Entry 1I5L (X-ray diffraction, 2.75 A resolution); this record covers chains B and C of the 8 polymer chains in the assembly.

== Chain B (and C) ==
Protein: Putative snrnp sm-like protein af-SM1
From: Archaeoglobus fulgidus
Notes: chain C of this document is another copy of the same molecule, construct and numbering; everything in this record applies to it too
UniProt: O29386 (RUXX_ARCFU); residues 1-77 here = UniProt positions 1-77
Amino-acid sequence (77 residues; each row starts with the number of its first residue):
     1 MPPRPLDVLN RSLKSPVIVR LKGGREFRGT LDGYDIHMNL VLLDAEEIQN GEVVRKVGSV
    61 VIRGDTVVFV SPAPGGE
Not modelled in the structure: 1-2, 76-77 (chain C: 75-77)
Small-molecule neighbours:
  - uridine (URI), molecule 1: I36, H37, M38, D65
  - uridine (URI), molecule 2: H37, N39, R63, G64, D65
Reported in the primary citation:
  - binding site for the 3-nt RNA strand: H37, M38, N39
  - binding site for the 3-nt RNA strand: R63, D65
  - specificity-determining residues: N39
  - specificity-determining residues: I36 (proposed by the authors, not directly observed)

== Interface between chain B and chain C ==
Contacting residue pairs - 37 pairs, chain B then chain C:
  P3(B) - Y34(C)
  P3(B) - D35(C)
  P3(B) - I36(C)
  R4(B) - D32(C)  salt bridge
  R4(B) - Y34(C)
  P5(B) - Y34(C)
  P5(B) - D35(C)
  P5(B) - N39(C)
  P5(B) - V41(C)  hydrophobic
  P5(B) - V61(C)  hydrophobic
  V8(B) - V41(C)  hydrophobic
  V8(B) - V61(C)  hydrophobic
  I18(B) - R55(C)
  R20(B) - R25(C)
  R20(B) - E47(C)  salt bridge
  K22(B) - T66(C)
  E26(B) - R55(C)  salt bridge
  H37(B) - R63(C)  hydrogen bond (backbone-side chain)
  M38(B) - N39(C)
  M38(B) - R63(C)
  G64(B) - R63(C)  hydrogen bond (backbone-side chain)
  D65(B) - R63(C)  salt bridge
  V67(B) - R63(C)
  V67(B) - T66(C)
  V68(B) - L21(C)  hydrophobic
  V68(B) - I62(C)
  V68(B) - R63(C)  hydrogen bond (backbone-backbone)
  V68(B) - T66(C)
  F69(B) - F27(C)  hydrophobic
  F69(B) - R55(C)
  F69(B) - V61(C)
  V70(B) - V60(C)
  V70(B) - V61(C)  hydrogen bond (backbone-backbone)
  S71(B) - V57(C)
  S71(B) - S59(C)
  S71(B) - V60(C)
  P72(B) - S59(C)
Interface residues without a listed pair, chain C (20 interface residues in all): L40, D65

== Summary ==
Chain B and chain C form an interface of 18 and 20 residues respectively, with 4 hydrogen bonds and 4 salt
bridges. Among the polar pairs are R4(B)-D32(C), R20(B)-E47(C) and E26(B)-R55(C). From the paper: a binding
site for the 3-nt RNA strand at H37(B), M38(B) and N39(B) among others; specificity determinants N39(B) and
I36(B).
Both chains are Putative snrnp sm-like protein af-SM1 (Archaeoglobus fulgidus). Entry 1I5L (Crystal structure
of an sm-like protein (af-SM1) from archaeoglobus fulgidus complexed with short poly-U RNA) was determined by
X-ray diffraction (same publication as 1I4K).
